PDB entry 8RVR | X-ray diffraction, 3.19 A resolution | chains A and G

# Chain A
Protein: Pyruvate kinase
Source organism: Trypanosoma congolense
Notes: EC 2.7.1.40
Reference sequence: G0UYF4 (G0UYF4_TRYCI); numbering as in UniProt (aligned over 1-499)
Amino-acid sequence (514 residues; each row starts with the number of its first residue):
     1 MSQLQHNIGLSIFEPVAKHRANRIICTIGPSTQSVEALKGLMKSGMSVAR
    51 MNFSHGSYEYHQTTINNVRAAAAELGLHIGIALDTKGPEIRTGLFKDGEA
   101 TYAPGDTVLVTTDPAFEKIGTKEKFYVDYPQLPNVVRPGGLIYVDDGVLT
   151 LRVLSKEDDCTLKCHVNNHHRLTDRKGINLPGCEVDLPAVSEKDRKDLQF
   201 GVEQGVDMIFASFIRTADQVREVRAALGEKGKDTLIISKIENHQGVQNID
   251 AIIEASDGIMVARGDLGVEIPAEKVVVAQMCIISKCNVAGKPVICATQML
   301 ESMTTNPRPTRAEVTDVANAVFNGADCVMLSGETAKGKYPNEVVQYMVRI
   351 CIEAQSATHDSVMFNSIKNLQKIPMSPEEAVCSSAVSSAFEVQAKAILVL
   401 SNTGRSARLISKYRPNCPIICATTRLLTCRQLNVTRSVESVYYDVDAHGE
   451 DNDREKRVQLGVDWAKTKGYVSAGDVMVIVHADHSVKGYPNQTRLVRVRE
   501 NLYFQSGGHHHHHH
Disordered / not traced: 1, 501-514
Construct notes: expression tag (500-514)
From the paper describing this entry:
  - allosteric site: Phe13, Pro15, Arg20, Ala21, Asn22, Ser44, Tyr143, Pro181, Cys183, Val268, Val348, Ile350, Cys351, Ile352 (from molecular simulation)

# Chain G
Protein: Camelid single-domain antibody 42 (sdAb42)
Source organism: Vicugna pacos
Notes: antibody fragment or engineered binder
Amino-acid sequence (149 residues; row label = number of the first residue in the row):
     1 QVQLQESGGGLVQSGGSLKLSCAASGSNFSSGRTFSTDAIGWFRQAPGKE
    51 REFVGGISWNGGITDYVDSVKGRFTISRDNAKNTVYLQMNSLQPEDTAVY
   101 YCAGRDSWYFSKVPDEYRYWGQGTQVTVSSAAAYPYDVPDYGSHHHHHH
Disordered / not traced: 131-149
Cystine bridges: Cys22-Cys102

# How chain A and chain G interact
Contacting residue pairs - 18 pairs, chain A then chain G:
  Ile12(A) - Trp108(G)  hydrogen bond (backbone-side chain)
  Phe13(A) - Ser107(G)
  Phe13(A) - Trp108(G)  hydrophobic
  Lys43(A) - Phe29(G)
  Arg308(A) - Trp59(G)
  Arg308(A) - Asn60(G)
  Gln345(A) - Ser27(G)  hydrogen bond
  Gln345(A) - Phe29(G)
  Gln345(A) - Gly32(G)
  Gln345(A) - Thr34(G)
  Val348(A) - Ser30(G)
  Val348(A) - Ser31(G)
  Val348(A) - Gly32(G)
  Arg349(A) - Ser31(G)
  Arg349(A) - Gly32(G)  hydrogen bond (side chain-backbone)
  Arg349(A) - Arg33(G)
  Arg349(A) - Thr37(G)
  Ile352(A) - Ser30(G)
Interface residues without a listed pair, chain A (10 interface residues in all): Pro15, Ser44
Interface residues without a listed pair, chain G (15 interface residues in all): Arg105, Asp106, Tyr109

# In short
Chain A and chain G form an interface of 10 and 15 residues respectively; the contacts include 3 hydrogen
bonds. Polar pairs include Ile12(A)-Trp108(G), Gln345(A)-Ser27(G) and Arg349(A)-Gly32(G). From the paper: an
allosteric site at Phe13(A), Pro15(A) and Arg20(A) among others.
Here chain A is Pyruvate kinase (Trypanosoma congolense) and chain G is Camelid single-domain antibody 42
(sdAb42) (Vicugna pacos). Entry 8RVR (Crystal structure of Trypanosoma congolense pyruvate kinase in complex
with a single-domain antibody (TcoPYK-sdAb42) in the ...) was determined by X-ray diffraction, deposited
together with 8RTF.
